PDB entry 9DAF | X-ray diffraction, 2.35 A resolution | chains A and D of the 4 polymer chains in the assembly

# Chain A (and D)
Name: L-asparaginase 2
From: Escherichia coli
Notes: EC 3.5.1.1; chain D of this document is another copy of the same molecule, construct and numbering; everything in this record applies to it too
UniProtKB: P00805 (ASPG2_ECOLI); residues 1-326 here correspond to UniProt positions 23-348 (UniProt number = residue number + 22)
Sequence (326 residues; row label = number of the first residue in the row):
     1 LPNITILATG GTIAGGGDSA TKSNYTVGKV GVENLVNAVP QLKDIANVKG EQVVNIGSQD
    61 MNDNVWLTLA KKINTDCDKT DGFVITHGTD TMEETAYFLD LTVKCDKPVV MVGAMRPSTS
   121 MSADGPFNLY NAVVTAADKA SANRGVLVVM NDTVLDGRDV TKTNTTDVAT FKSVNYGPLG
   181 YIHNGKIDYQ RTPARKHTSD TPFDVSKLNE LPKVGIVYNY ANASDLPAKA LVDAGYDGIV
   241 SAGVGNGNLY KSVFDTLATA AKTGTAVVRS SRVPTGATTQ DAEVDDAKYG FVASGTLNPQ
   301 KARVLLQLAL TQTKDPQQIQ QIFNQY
Disulfide bonds: Cys-77/Cys-105
Ligand contacts: aspartic acid (ASP): Gly-11, Thr-12, Tyr-25, Val-27, Gly-57, Ser-58, Gln-59, Gly-88, Thr-89, Asp-90, Ala-114, Met-115, Lys-162
From the paper describing this entry:
  - catalytic residues: Thr-12, Tyr-25, Thr-89, Asp-90, Lys-162 (citing earlier work)
  - binding site for aspartic acid: Ser-58, Gln-59, Asp-90, Asn-248, Glu-283 (citing earlier work)
  - binding site for aspartic acid: Val-27
  - conformationally variable residues (order/disorder transition): Tyr-25, Val-27

# How chain A and chain D interact
Pairs across the interface (47; chain A residue first):
  Asp-156(A) / Arg-191(D)  salt bridge
  Arg-158(A) / Gln-190(D)
  Asn-175(A) / Pro-178(D)
  Asn-175(A) / Tyr-181(D)  hydrogen bond (backbone-side chain)
  Tyr-176(A) / Tyr-176(D)
  Tyr-176(A) / Gly-177(D)
  Tyr-176(A) / Pro-178(D)
  Tyr-176(A) / Leu-179(D)
  Tyr-176(A) / Tyr-181(D)
  Tyr-176(A) / Asp-188(D)
  Tyr-176(A) / Gln-190(D)  hydrogen bond
  Tyr-176(A) / Arg-191(D)
  Gly-177(A) / Tyr-176(D)
  Gly-177(A) / Arg-191(D)
  Pro-178(A) / Asn-175(D)
  Pro-178(A) / Tyr-176(D)
  Tyr-181(A) / Asn-175(D)  hydrogen bond (side chain-backbone)
  Tyr-181(A) / Tyr-176(D)  hydrophobic
  His-183(A) / Thr-279(D)  hydrogen bond
  His-183(A) / Gln-280(D)
  Asn-184(A) / Asp-281(D)
  Asp-188(A) / Tyr-176(D)
  Asp-188(A) / Arg-195(D)  salt bridge
  Tyr-189(A) / Ala-194(D)
  Gln-190(A) / Arg-158(D)
  Gln-190(A) / Tyr-176(D)  hydrogen bond
  Gln-190(A) / Thr-192(D)
  Gln-190(A) / Pro-193(D)
  Gln-190(A) / Ala-194(D)  hydrogen bond (backbone-backbone)
  Gln-190(A) / Arg-195(D)
  Arg-191(A) / Asp-156(D)  salt bridge
  Arg-191(A) / Tyr-176(D)
  Arg-191(A) / Gly-177(D)  hydrogen bond (side chain-backbone)
  Arg-191(A) / Leu-179(D)
  Arg-191(A) / Arg-191(D)
  Arg-191(A) / Thr-192(D)
  Arg-191(A) / Pro-193(D)
  Thr-192(A) / Arg-191(D)
  Pro-193(A) / Arg-191(D)
  Ala-194(A) / Gln-190(D)
  Arg-195(A) / Asp-188(D)  salt bridge
  Arg-195(A) / Gln-190(D)
  Thr-279(A) / His-183(D)  hydrogen bond
  Gln-280(A) / His-183(D)  hydrogen bond (backbone-side chain)
  Asp-281(A) / His-183(D)
  Asp-281(A) / Asn-184(D)
  Thr-296(A) / Gln-190(D)
Interface residues without a listed pair, chain A (25 interface residues in all): Leu-179, Gly-180, Lys-186, Asn-246
Interface residues without a listed pair, chain D (22 interface residues in all): Gly-180, Thr-296

# Summary
25 residues of chain A face 22 of chain D across their interface; the contacts include 9 hydrogen bonds and 4
salt bridges. Among the polar pairs are Asp-156(A)/Arg-191(D), Asp-188(A)/Arg-195(D) and
Asn-175(A)/Tyr-181(D). The paper reports catalytic residues Thr-12(A), Tyr-25(A) and Thr-89(A) among others; a
binding site for aspartic acid at Ser-58(A), Gln-59(A) and Asp-90(A) among others.
Both chains are L-asparaginase 2 (Escherichia coli). Entry 9DAF (L-asparaginase II (EcA2-K12)) was determined
by X-ray diffraction, deposited together with 9DAH.
